1J7S - chains A and C of the 4 polymer chains in the assembly; structure by X-ray diffraction, 2.20 A resolution.

[Chain A (and C)]
Protein: Hemoglobin
Organism: Homo sapiens
Notes: fragment: alpha chain; chain C of this document is another copy of the same molecule, construct and numbering; everything in this record applies to it too
Reference sequence: P69905 (HBA_HUMAN); residues 1-141 here = UniProt positions 1-141
Chain sequence (141 residues; row label = number of the first residue in the row):
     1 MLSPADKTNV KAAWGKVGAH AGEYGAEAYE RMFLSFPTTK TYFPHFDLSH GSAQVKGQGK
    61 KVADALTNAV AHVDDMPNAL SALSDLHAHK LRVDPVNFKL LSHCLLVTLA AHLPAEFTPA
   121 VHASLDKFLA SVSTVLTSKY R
Differences from the reference sequence: engineered mutation Met1 (Val in P69905), Tyr29 (Leu in P69905), Gln58 (His in P69905)
Swiss-Prot annotation at these positions:
  - site: Lys61 (Not glycated)
  - natural variant: Asp6 (A6D: In J-Toronto; this construct carries the variant), Ala13 (A13D: In J-Paris 1/J-Aljezur), Glu27 (A27E: In Shenyang; this construct carries the variant), Lys61 (K61N: In Zambia; deletion: In Clinic), Asp64 (A64D: In Pontoise; this construct carries the variant), Asp75 (D75A: In Lille; D75G: In Chapel Hill; D75N: In G-Pest), Ala111 (A111D: In Petah Tikva)

[How chain A and chain C interact]
Contacting residue pairs (4):
  Asp126(A) - Arg141(C)  salt bridge
  Lys127(A) - Arg141(C)  hydrogen bond (side chain-backbone)
  Arg141(A) - Asp126(C)  salt bridge
  Arg141(A) - Lys127(C)  hydrogen bond (backbone-side chain)
Also at the interface, not in a pair above, chain A (4 interface residues in all): Ala130
Also at the interface, not in a pair above, chain C (5 interface residues in all): Met1, Ala130

[Summary]
4 residues of chain A face 5 of chain C across their interface, with 2 hydrogen bonds and 2 salt bridges.
Polar contacts include Asp126(A)-Arg141(C) and Lys127(A)-Arg141(C).
Chain A and chain C are both Hemoglobin (Homo sapiens); the structure, Crystal Structure of deoxy HbalphaYQ, a
mutant of HbA, was determined by X-ray diffraction (same publication as 1J7W and 1J7Y).
